PDB entry 7PAF | electron microscopy, 3.75 A resolution | chains A and D of the 4 polymer chains in the assembly

Chain A (and D):
Molecule: LicB protein
Source organism: Streptococcus pneumoniae TIGR4
Notes: chain D of this document is another copy of the same molecule, construct and numbering; everything in this record applies to it too
UniProt: A0A0H2UQH5 (A0A0H2UQH5_STRPN); residues 1-292 here = UniProt positions 1-292
Amino-acid sequence (292 residues; numbered 1 to 292; the number before each row is that of its first residue):
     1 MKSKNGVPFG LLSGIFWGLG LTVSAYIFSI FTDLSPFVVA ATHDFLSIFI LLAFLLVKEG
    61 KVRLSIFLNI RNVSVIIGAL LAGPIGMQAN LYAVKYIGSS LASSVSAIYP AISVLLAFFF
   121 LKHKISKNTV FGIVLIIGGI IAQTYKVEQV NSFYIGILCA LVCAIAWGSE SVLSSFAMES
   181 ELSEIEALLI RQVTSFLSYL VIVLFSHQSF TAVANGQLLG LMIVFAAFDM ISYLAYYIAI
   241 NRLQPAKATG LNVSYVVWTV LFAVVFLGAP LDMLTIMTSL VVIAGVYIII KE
Unresolved in the structure: 1-5, 145-151, 291-292
Small-molecule neighbours: phosphatidylglycerol (PGT; (1S)-2-{[{[(2R)-2,3-dihydroxypropyl]oxy}(hydroxy)phosphoryl]oxy}-1-[(palmitoyloxy)methyl]ethyl stearate): L19, T22, V23, Y26, F262, F266, L267

Chain A / chain D interface:
Pairs across the interface (28):
  L12(A) - L12(D)  hydrophobic
  L12(A) - F16(D)  hydrophobic
  I15(A) - F16(D)  hydrophobic
  I15(A) - I231(D)  hydrophobic
  F16(A) - L12(D)  hydrophobic
  F16(A) - I15(D)  hydrophobic
  F16(A) - F16(D)  hydrophobic
  L19(A) - L19(D)  hydrophobic
  V23(A) - F266(D)  hydrophobic
  V57(A) - Y287(D)  hydrophobic
  V57(A) - I290(D)  hydrophobic
  G220(A) - V265(D)
  L221(A) - F266(D)  hydrophobic
  V224(A) - L261(D)  hydrophobic
  V224(A) - V265(D)  hydrophobic
  V224(A) - F266(D)  hydrophobic
  F228(A) - L19(D)  hydrophobic
  F228(A) - F262(D)  hydrophobic
  I231(A) - I15(D)  hydrophobic
  L261(A) - V224(D)  hydrophobic
  F262(A) - F228(D)  hydrophobic
  V265(A) - G220(D)
  V265(A) - V224(D)  hydrophobic
  F266(A) - V23(D)  hydrophobic
  F266(A) - L221(D)  hydrophobic
  F266(A) - V224(D)  hydrophobic
  Y287(A) - V57(D)  hydrophobic
  I290(A) - V57(D)  hydrophobic
Other interface residues (no listed pair), chain A (20 interface residues in all): P8, F9, Y26
Other interface residues (no listed pair), chain D (20 interface residues in all): P8, F9, Y26

In short:
The chain A/chain D interface involves 20 residues from each chain. Ligands of chain A: phosphatidylglycerol.
Chain A and chain D are both LicB protein (Streptococcus pneumoniae TIGR4); the structure, Streptococcus
pneumoniae choline importer LicB in lipid nanodiscs, was determined by electron microscopy, deposited together
with 7B0K.
